PDB entry 6HXZ | electron microscopy, 4.10 A resolution (low resolution: residue-level contacts below are approximate; hydrogen-bond / salt-bridge calls are withheld) | chains d and p of the 24 polymer chains in the assembly

== Chain d (and p) ==
Molecule: Polyprotein
Source organism: Potato virus Y
Notes: chain p of this document is another copy of the same molecule, construct and numbering; everything in this record applies to it too
UniProt: A0A0C4URS3 (A0A0C4URS3_9POTV); residues 1-267 here correspond to UniProt positions 2795-3061 (UniProt number = residue number + 2794)
Chain sequence (267 residues; each row starts with the number of its first residue):
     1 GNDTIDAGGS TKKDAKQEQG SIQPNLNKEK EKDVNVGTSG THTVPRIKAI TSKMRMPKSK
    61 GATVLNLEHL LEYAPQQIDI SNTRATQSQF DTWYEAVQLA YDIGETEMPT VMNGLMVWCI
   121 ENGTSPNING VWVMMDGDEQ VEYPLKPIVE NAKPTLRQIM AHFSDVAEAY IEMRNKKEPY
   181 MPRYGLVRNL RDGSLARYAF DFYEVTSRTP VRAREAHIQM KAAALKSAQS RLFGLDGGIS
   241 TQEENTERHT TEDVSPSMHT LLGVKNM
Not modelled in the structure: 1-42, 219-267

== Interface between chain d and chain p ==
Residue-residue contacts (14; chain d residue first):
  Tyr101(d) - Ile47(p)
  Ile103(d) - Pro45(p)
  Glu107(d) - Pro45(p)
  Val111(d) - Pro45(p)
  Met134(d) - Val44(p)
  Asp136(d) - Thr43(p)
  Asp136(d) - Val44(p)
  Asp136(d) - Arg46(p)
  Glu139(d) - Arg46(p)
  Val141(d) - Val44(p)
  Val141(d) - Arg46(p)
  Glu142(d) - Ile47(p)
  Tyr143(d) - Pro45(p)
  Pro144(d) - Ile47(p)
Other interface residues (no listed pair), chain d (14 interface residues in all): Thr110, Met135, Gln140

== In short ==
14 residues of chain d face 5 of chain p across their interface.
Chain d and chain p are both Polyprotein (Potato virus Y); the structure, Virus-like Particles based on Potato
Virus Y, was determined by electron microscopy together with 6HXX from the same study.
